Entry 3HO0 (X-ray diffraction, 2.60 A resolution); this record covers chain A.

Chain A:
Name: Peroxisome proliferator-activated receptor gamma
From: Homo sapiens
Notes: fragment: ligand binding domain (LBD)
UniProtKB: P37231 (PPARG_HUMAN); residues 195-476 here correspond to UniProt positions 223-504 (UniProt number = residue number + 28)
Sequence (286 residues; row label = number of the first residue in the row):
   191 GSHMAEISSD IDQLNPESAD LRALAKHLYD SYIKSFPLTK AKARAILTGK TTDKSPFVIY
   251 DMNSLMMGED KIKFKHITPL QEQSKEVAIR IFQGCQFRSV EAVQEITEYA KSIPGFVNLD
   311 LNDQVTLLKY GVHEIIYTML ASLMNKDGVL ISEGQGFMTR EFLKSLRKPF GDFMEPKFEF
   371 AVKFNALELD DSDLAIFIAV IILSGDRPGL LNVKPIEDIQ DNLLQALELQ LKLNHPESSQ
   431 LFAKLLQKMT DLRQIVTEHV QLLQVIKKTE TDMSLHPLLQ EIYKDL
Unresolved in the structure: 191-206
Sequence notes: expression tag (191-194)
Ligand contacts: DKD ((2S)-2-(4-phenethylphenoxy)-3-phenyl-propanoic acid): Ile279, Phe282, Gln283, Cys285, Gln286, Ser289, His323, Ile326, Tyr327, Leu330, Phe360, Phe363, Met364, His449, Leu453, Met463, Ser464, Leu465, Leu469, Tyr473
Swiss-Prot annotation at these positions:
  - motif: Pro467 to Asp475 (9aaTAD)
  - binding site (rosiglitazone): Gln286 to Ser289, His323, His449, Tyr473
  - cross-link: Lys224 (Glycyl lysine isopeptide (Lys-Gly) (interchain with G-Cter in ubiquitin))

In short:
Bound to chain A: compound DKD. Curated annotation (UniProt) lists 7 rosiglitazone-binding residues.
Chain A is Peroxisome proliferator-activated receptor gamma (Homo sapiens); the structure, Crystal structure
of the PPARgamma-LBD complexed with a new aryloxy-3phenylpropanoic acid, was determined by X-ray diffraction
together with 3HOD from the same study.
